PDB entry 1J9T | X-ray diffraction, 1.95 A resolution | chains A and B of the 3 polymer chains in the assembly

[Chain A (and B)]
Name: Copper-containing nitrite reductase
Organism: Alcaligenes faecalis
Notes: EC 1.7.99.3; chain B of this document is another copy of the same molecule, construct and numbering; everything in this record applies to it too
UniProt: P38501 (NIR_ALCFA); residues 4-340 here correspond to UniProt positions 40-376 (UniProt number = residue number + 36)
Chain sequence (341 residues; numbered 4 to 344; the number before each row is that of its first residue):
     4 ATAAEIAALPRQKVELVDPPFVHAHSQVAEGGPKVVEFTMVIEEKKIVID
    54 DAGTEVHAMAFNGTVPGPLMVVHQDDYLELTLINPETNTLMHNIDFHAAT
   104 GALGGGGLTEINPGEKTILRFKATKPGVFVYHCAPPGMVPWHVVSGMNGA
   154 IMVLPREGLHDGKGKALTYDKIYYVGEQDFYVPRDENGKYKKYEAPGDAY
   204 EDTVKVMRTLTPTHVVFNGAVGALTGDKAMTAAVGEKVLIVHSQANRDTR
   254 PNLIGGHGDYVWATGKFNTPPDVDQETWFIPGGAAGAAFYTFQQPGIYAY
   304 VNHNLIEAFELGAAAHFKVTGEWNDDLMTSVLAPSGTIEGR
Unresolved in the structure: 340-344
Differences from the reference sequence: engineered mutation Asn255 (His291 in P38501); cloning artifact (341-344)
Ion coordination: Cu ion site 1: His95, Cys136, Met150; Cu ion site 2: His100, His135 (together with nitrite ion) (shared with His306(B) of chain B); Cu ion site 3: Cys136, His145; Cu ion site 4: His306 (shared with 2 residues of chain C)
Small-molecule neighbours:
  - nitrite ion (NO2), molecule 1: Asp98, His100, His135, Ala137, Val142
  - nitrite ion (NO2), molecule 2: Ile257, His306, Leu308, Phe312
Swiss-Prot annotation at these positions:
  - binding site (Cu cation): His95, His100, His135, Cys136, His145, Met150, His306

[How chain A and chain B interact]
Residue-residue contacts (112):
  Ile9(A) with Asp329(B)
  Tyr80(A) with Asp329(B), hydrogen bond
  Glu82(A) with Val334(B)
  Asp98(A) with Ile257(B)
  His100(A) with Asn255(B); His260(B), hydrogen bond (backbone-side chain); Glu279(B), salt bridge; His306(B), hydrogen bond
  Ala101(A) with His260(B)
  Ala102(A) with His260(B), hydrogen bond (backbone-side chain); Met331(B), hydrophobic
  Thr103(A) with Gly258(B); His260(B); Tyr293(B); Gln297(B), hydrogen bond (backbone-side chain); Met331(B)
  Gly104(A) with Gly258(B), hydrogen bond (backbone-backbone); Gln297(B); Trp326(B); Met331(B)
  Ala105(A) with Trp326(B); Met331(B), hydrophobic
  Leu106(A) with Ile257(B); Gly258(B); Ile300(B); Tyr301(B), hydrophobic; Ala302(B)
  Gly107(A) with Gly258(B); Met331(B)
  Gly108(A) with Met331(B)
  Leu111(A) with Met331(B), hydrophobic; Ser333(B); Pro337(B)
  Glu113(A) with Pro337(B)
  Ile114(A) with Pro337(B), hydrophobic
  Gly117(A) with Gly339(B)
  Glu118(A) with Pro337(B); Ser338(B)
  Lys119(A) with Ala336(B); Pro337(B); Ser338(B), hydrogen bond (backbone-backbone)
  Thr120(A) with Leu335(B), hydrogen bond (side chain-backbone); Ala336(B); Pro337(B)
  Ile121(A) with Ser333(B); Val334(B), hydrogen bond (backbone-backbone); Leu335(B), hydrogen bond (backbone-backbone)
  Leu122(A) with Met331(B), hydrophobic; Thr332(B)
  Arg123(A) with Asp328(B), hydrogen bond (side chain-backbone); Met331(B); Thr332(B), hydrogen bond (backbone-backbone); Val334(B)
  Phe124(A) with Leu330(B)
  Lys125(A) with Asp329(B); Leu330(B), hydrogen bond (backbone-backbone)
  Thr127(A) with Leu330(B)
  Lys128(A) with His260(B); Asp262(B), salt bridge; Asp277(B), salt bridge
  Pro129(A) with Asp277(B)
  Val131(A) with Glu279(B)
  Phe132(A) with Glu279(B)
  Val133(A) with Glu279(B), hydrogen bond (backbone-side chain)
  His135(A) with His306(B)
  Val142(A) with Leu308(B), hydrophobic; Phe312(B), hydrophobic
  Pro143(A) with Leu308(B); Ile309(B); Phe312(B)
  Val146(A) with Leu308(B), hydrophobic
  Tyr184(A) with Ile309(B)
  Tyr203(A) with Glu313(B)
  Val207(A) with Glu313(B)
  Met210(A) with Ile309(B)
  Arg211(A) with Thr214(B); Glu313(B), salt bridge; Leu314(B)
  Thr212(A) with Thr214(B)
  Leu213(A) with Arg250(B); Ile309(B), hydrophobic; Glu310(B); Leu314(B), hydrophobic
  Ala248(A) with His306(B), hydrogen bond (backbone-side chain); Leu308(B)
  Asn249(A) with His306(B); Asn307(B), hydrogen bond (backbone-side chain); Leu308(B), hydrogen bond (side chain-backbone); Ile309(B)
  Asp251(A) with Arg253(B), salt bridge; Phe282(B)
  Thr267(A) with Asp275(B); Gln278(B), hydrogen bond
  Lys269(A) with Val276(B); Asp277(B); Gln278(B); Glu279(B), salt bridge
  Asn271(A) with Val276(B); Asp277(B), hydrogen bond
  Thr272(A) with Asp275(B); Val276(B), hydrogen bond (side chain-backbone); Gln278(B)
  Phe282(A) with Phe282(B), hydrophobic
  Pro284(A) with Thr280(B)
  Gly285(A) with Arg253(B); Thr280(B); His306(B)
  Gly286(A) with Glu279(B); Thr280(B), hydrogen bond (backbone-side chain); His306(B)
  Ala287(A) with Glu279(B)
  Ala288(A) with Glu279(B), hydrogen bond (backbone-side chain)
Other interface residues (no listed pair), chain A (58 interface residues in all): Ala4, Thr112, Arg250
Other interface residues (no listed pair), chain B (46 interface residues in all): Arg187, Pro215, Thr216, Gly259, Gln296

[In short]
58 residues of chain A and 46 residues of chain B are in contact, with 22 hydrogen bonds and 6 salt bridges.
Polar pairs include His100(A)-Glu279(B), Lys128(A)-Asp262(B) and Lys128(A)-Asp277(B). Chain A binds nitrite
ion. Curated annotation (UniProt) lists 7 Cu cation-binding residues on chain A.
Chain A and chain B are both Copper-containing nitrite reductase (Alcaligenes faecalis); the structure,
Crystal structure of nitrite soaked reduced H255N AFNIR, was determined by X-ray diffraction, deposited
together with 1J9Q, 1J9R and 1J9S.
